7DD9 - chains A and E of the 4 polymer chains in the assembly; structure by electron microscopy, 2.40 A resolution.

Chain A (and E):
Name: Alpha-mannosidase, ZZ-type zinc finger-containing protein P35G2.11c, Maltose/maltodextrin-binding periplasmic protein
Source organism: Schizosaccharomyces pombe (strain 972 / ATCC 24843)
Notes: EC 3.2.1.24; chain E of this document is another copy of the same molecule, construct and numbering; everything in this record applies to it too
Reference sequence: chimeric construct of Q9UT61, Q9P792, P0AEX9: residues 1-1077 from Q9UT61 (MAN1_SCHPO) positions 1-1077 (same numbers); residues 2053-2180 from Q9P792 positions 53-180 (UniProt number = residue number - 2000); residues 3027-3392 from P0AEX9 positions 27-392 (UniProt number = residue number - 3000)
Amino-acid sequence (1584 residues; each row starts with the number of its first residue; note: 1808 numbers in that range are skipped by the numbering (no residue carries them; nothing is unmodelled there)):
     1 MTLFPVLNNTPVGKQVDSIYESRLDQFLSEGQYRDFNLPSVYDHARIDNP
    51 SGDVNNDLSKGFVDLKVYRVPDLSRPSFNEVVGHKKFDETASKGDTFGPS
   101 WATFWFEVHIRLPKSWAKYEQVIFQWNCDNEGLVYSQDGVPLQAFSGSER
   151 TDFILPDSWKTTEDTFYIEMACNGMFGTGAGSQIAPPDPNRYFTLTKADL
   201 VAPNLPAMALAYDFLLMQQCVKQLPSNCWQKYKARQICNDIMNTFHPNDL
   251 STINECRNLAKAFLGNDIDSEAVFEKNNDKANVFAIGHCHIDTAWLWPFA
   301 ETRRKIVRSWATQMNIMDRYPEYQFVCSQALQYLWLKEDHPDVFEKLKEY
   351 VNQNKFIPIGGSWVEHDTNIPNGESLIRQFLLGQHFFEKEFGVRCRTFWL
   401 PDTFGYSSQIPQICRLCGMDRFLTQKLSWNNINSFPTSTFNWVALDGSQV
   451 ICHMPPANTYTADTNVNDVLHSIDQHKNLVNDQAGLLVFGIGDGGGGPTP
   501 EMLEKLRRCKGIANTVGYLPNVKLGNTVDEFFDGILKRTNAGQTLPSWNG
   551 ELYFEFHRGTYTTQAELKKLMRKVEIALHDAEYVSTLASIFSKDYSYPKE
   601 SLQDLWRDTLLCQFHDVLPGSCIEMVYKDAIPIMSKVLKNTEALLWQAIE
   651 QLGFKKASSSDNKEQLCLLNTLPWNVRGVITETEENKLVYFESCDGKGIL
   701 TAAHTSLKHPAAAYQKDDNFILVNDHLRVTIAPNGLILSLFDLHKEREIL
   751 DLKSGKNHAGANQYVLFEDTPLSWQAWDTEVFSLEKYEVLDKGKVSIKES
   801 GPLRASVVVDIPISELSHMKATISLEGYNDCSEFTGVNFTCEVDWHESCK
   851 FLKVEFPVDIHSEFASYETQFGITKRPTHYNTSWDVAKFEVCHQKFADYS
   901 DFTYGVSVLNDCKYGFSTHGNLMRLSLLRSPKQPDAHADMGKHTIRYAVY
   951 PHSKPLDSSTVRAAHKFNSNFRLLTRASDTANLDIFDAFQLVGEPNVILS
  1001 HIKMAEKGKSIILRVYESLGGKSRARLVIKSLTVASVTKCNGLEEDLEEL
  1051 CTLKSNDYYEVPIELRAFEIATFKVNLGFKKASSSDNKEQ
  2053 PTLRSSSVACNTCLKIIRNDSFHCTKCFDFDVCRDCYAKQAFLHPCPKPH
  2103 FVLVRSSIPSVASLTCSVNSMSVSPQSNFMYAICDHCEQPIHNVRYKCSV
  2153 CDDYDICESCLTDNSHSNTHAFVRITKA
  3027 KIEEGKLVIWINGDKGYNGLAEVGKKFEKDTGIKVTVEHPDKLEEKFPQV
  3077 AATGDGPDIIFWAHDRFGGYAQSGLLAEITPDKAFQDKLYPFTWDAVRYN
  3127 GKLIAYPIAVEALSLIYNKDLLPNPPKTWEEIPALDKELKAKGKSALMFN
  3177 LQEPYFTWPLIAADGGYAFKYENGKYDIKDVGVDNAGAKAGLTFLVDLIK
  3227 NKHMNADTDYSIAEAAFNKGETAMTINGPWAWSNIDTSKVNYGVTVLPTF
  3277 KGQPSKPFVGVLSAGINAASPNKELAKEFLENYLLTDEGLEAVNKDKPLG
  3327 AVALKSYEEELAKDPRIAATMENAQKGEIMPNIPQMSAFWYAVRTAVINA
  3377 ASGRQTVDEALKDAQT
Not modelled in the structure: 1, 1081-1090, 2053-2058, 2109-2180, 3027-3392
Construct notes: linker (1078-1090)
Metal / ion sites: Zn2+ site 1: His-290, Asp-292, Asp-402, His-615; Zn2+ site 2: Cys-2062, Cys-2065, Cys-2085, Cys-2088; Zn2+ site 3: Cys-2076, Cys-2079, His-2096, Cys-2098
Curated features (UniProtKB/Swiss-Prot):
  - zinc finger: Ser-2057 to Ser-2112 (ZZ-type 1), Phe-2131 (ZZ-type 2)
  - binding site (Zn(2+)): Cys-2062, Cys-2065, Cys-2076, Cys-2079, Cys-2085, Cys-2088, His-2096, His-2102, Cys-2136, Cys-2139, Cys-2150, Cys-2153, Cys-2159, Cys-2162, His-2168, His-2172
What the authors report for this chain:
  - mutagenesis - N2063R, P2097R: abolished localization to Ams1
  - mutagenesis - A2061R, L2066R: unchanged binding to Ams1

How chain A and chain E interact:
Pairs across the interface (109):
  Thr-2(A) / Arg-396(E)
  Thr-2(A) / Ser-2059(E)
  Thr-2(A) / Val-2060(E)
  Thr-2(A) / Ala-2061(E)  hydrogen bond (backbone-backbone)
  Thr-2(A) / Asn-2063(E)  hydrogen bond (backbone-side chain)
  Thr-2(A) / Asp-2081(E)  hydrogen bond
  Thr-2(A) / Asp-2083(E)  hydrogen bond (backbone-side chain)
  Leu-3(A) / Ala-541(E)
  Leu-3(A) / Ser-2059(E)
  Leu-3(A) / Val-2060(E)  hydrophobic
  Leu-3(A) / Asp-2081(E)  hydrogen bond (backbone-side chain)
  Phe-4(A) / Arg-415(E)  hydrogen bond (backbone-side chain)
  Phe-4(A) / Asp-420(E)
  Phe-4(A) / Asn-441(E)
  Phe-4(A) / Gln-449(E)
  Phe-4(A) / Val-450(E)
  Phe-4(A) / Ile-451(E)
  Phe-4(A) / Leu-536(E)  hydrophobic
  Phe-4(A) / Ala-541(E)
  Phe-4(A) / Asp-2081(E)
  Pro-5(A) / Arg-415(E)  hydrogen bond (backbone-side chain)
  Pro-5(A) / Gln-449(E)  hydrogen bond (backbone-side chain)
  Pro-5(A) / Gln-543(E)
  Val-6(A) / Arg-415(E)
  Val-6(A) / Gly-447(E)
  Val-6(A) / Ser-448(E)
  Val-6(A) / Gln-449(E)  hydrogen bond (backbone-backbone)
  Val-6(A) / Leu-2066(E)  hydrophobic
  Leu-7(A) / Gly-447(E)
  Leu-7(A) / Ser-448(E)
  Leu-7(A) / Arg-1066(E)
  Asn-8(A) / Val-443(E)
  Asn-8(A) / Gly-447(E)  hydrogen bond (backbone-backbone)
  Asn-8(A) / Gln-449(E)  hydrogen bond
  Asn-8(A) / Ser-547(E)
  Pro-11(A) / Ser-547(E)
  Val-12(A) / Gln-543(E)
  Val-12(A) / Leu-545(E)
  Val-12(A) / Pro-546(E)
  Val-12(A) / Ser-547(E)  hydrogen bond (backbone-backbone)
  Lys-14(A) / Pro-436(E)  hydrogen bond (side chain-backbone)
  Lys-14(A) / Lys-477(E)
  Gln-15(A) / Val-480(E)
  Asn-227(A) / Asp-474(E)
  Trp-229(A) / Asn-282(E)
  Trp-229(A) / Ile-473(E)
  Trp-229(A) / Leu-479(E)  hydrophobic
  Trp-229(A) / Gln-483(E)
  Tyr-232(A) / Leu-479(E)  hydrophobic
  Tyr-232(A) / Val-480(E)
  Lys-233(A) / Gln-483(E)
  Arg-235(A) / Val-480(E)
  Gln-236(A) / Val-480(E)
  Lys-280(A) / Thr-515(E)  hydrogen bond (side chain-backbone)
  Asn-282(A) / Trp-229(E)
  Arg-396(A) / Thr-2(E)
  Arg-415(A) / Phe-4(E)  hydrogen bond (side chain-backbone)
  Arg-415(A) / Pro-5(E)  hydrogen bond (side chain-backbone)
  Arg-415(A) / Val-6(E)
  Asp-420(A) / Phe-4(E)
  Pro-436(A) / Lys-14(E)  hydrogen bond (backbone-side chain)
  Asn-441(A) / Phe-4(E)
  Val-443(A) / Asn-8(E)
  Gly-447(A) / Val-6(E)
  Gly-447(A) / Leu-7(E)
  Gly-447(A) / Asn-8(E)  hydrogen bond (backbone-backbone)
  Ser-448(A) / Val-6(E)
  Ser-448(A) / Leu-7(E)
  Gln-449(A) / Phe-4(E)
  Gln-449(A) / Pro-5(E)  hydrogen bond (side chain-backbone)
  Gln-449(A) / Val-6(E)  hydrogen bond (backbone-backbone)
  Gln-449(A) / Asn-8(E)  hydrogen bond
  Val-450(A) / Phe-4(E)
  Ile-451(A) / Phe-4(E)
  Ile-473(A) / Trp-229(E)
  Asp-474(A) / Asn-227(E)
  Lys-477(A) / Lys-14(E)
  Leu-479(A) / Trp-229(E)  hydrophobic
  Leu-479(A) / Tyr-232(E)  hydrophobic
  Val-480(A) / Gln-15(E)
  Val-480(A) / Tyr-232(E)
  Val-480(A) / Arg-235(E)
  Val-480(A) / Gln-236(E)
  Gln-483(A) / Trp-229(E)
  Gln-483(A) / Lys-233(E)
  Thr-515(A) / Lys-280(E)  hydrogen bond (backbone-side chain)
  Gly-517(A) / Gly-517(E)
  Leu-536(A) / Phe-4(E)  hydrophobic
  Ala-541(A) / Leu-3(E)
  Ala-541(A) / Phe-4(E)
  Gln-543(A) / Pro-5(E)
  Gln-543(A) / Val-12(E)
  Leu-545(A) / Val-12(E)
  Pro-546(A) / Val-12(E)
  Ser-547(A) / Asn-8(E)
  Ser-547(A) / Pro-11(E)
  Ser-547(A) / Val-12(E)  hydrogen bond (backbone-backbone)
  Arg-1066(A) / Leu-7(E)
  Ser-2059(A) / Thr-2(E)
  Ser-2059(A) / Leu-3(E)
  Val-2060(A) / Thr-2(E)
  Val-2060(A) / Leu-3(E)  hydrophobic
  Ala-2061(A) / Thr-2(E)  hydrogen bond (backbone-backbone)
  Asn-2063(A) / Thr-2(E)  hydrogen bond (side chain-backbone)
  Leu-2066(A) / Val-6(E)  hydrophobic
  Asp-2081(A) / Thr-2(E)  hydrogen bond
  Asp-2081(A) / Leu-3(E)  hydrogen bond (side chain-backbone)
  Asp-2081(A) / Phe-4(E)
  Asp-2083(A) / Thr-2(E)  hydrogen bond (side chain-backbone)
Other interface residues (no listed pair), chain A (59 interface residues in all): Thr-10, Gly-13, Thr-437, Asp-446, Tyr-518, Thr-544, Asn-549
Other interface residues (no listed pair), chain E (59 interface residues in all): Thr-10, Gly-13, Thr-437, Asp-446, Tyr-518, Thr-544, Asn-549
Interface features reported in the paper:
  - pairs named by the authors: Val-2060(A)/Leu-3(E) (hydrophobic contact), Asp-2081(A)/Leu-3(E) (hydrogen bond), Asp-2081(A)/Thr-2(E) (hydrogen bond), Asp-2083(A)/Thr-2(E)

Summary:
The chain A/chain E interface involves 59 residues from each chain, with 28 hydrogen bonds. Polar contacts
include Thr-2(A)/Asn-2063(E), Thr-2(A)/Asp-2081(E) and Thr-2(A)/Asp-2083(E). The paper describes a hydrophobic
contact between Val-2060(A) and Leu-3(E); hydrogen bonds between Asp-2081(A) and Leu-3(E) and Asp-2081(A) and
Thr-2(E); a contact between Asp-2083(A) and Thr-2(E). From the paper: N2063R and P2097R of chain A abolish
localization to Ams1; A2061R and L2066R of chain A leave binding to Ams1 unchanged.
Chain A and chain E are both Alpha-mannosidase, ZZ-type zinc finger-containing protein P35G2.11c,
Maltose/maltodextrin-binding periplasmic protein (Schizosaccharomyces pombe (strain 972 / ATCC 24843)); the
structure, Cryo-EM structure of the Ams1 and Nbr1 complex, was determined by electron microscopy, deposited
together with 7DDE.
